PDB entry 7Y3N | X-ray diffraction, 2.97 A resolution | chains H and L of the 3 polymer chains in the assembly

== Chain H ==
Protein: Heavy chain of BIOLS56
Organism: Homo sapiens
Amino-acid sequence (237 residues; numbered 1 to 237; the number before each row is that of its first residue):
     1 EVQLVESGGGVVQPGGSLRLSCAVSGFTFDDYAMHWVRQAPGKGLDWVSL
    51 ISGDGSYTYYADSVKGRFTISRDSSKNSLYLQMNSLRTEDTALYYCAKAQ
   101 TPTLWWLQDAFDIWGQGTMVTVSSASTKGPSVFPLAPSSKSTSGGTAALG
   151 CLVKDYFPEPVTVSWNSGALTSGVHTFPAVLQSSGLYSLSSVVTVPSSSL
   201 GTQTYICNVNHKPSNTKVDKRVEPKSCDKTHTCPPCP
Unresolved in the structure: 140-143, 228-237
Disulfide bonds: Cys-22/Cys-96, Cys-151/Cys-207

== Chain L ==
Protein: Light chain of BIOLS56
Organism: Homo sapiens
Amino-acid sequence (215 residues; each row starts with the number of its first residue):
     1 DIQMTQSPSSLSASVGDRVTITCRASQSISNYLNWYQQKPGKAPKLLIYV
    51 ASSLQSGVPSRFSGSGSGTDFTLTISSLQPEDFATYYCQQSYSTPFTFGP
   101 GTKVDIKRTVAAPSVFIFPPSDEQLKSGTASVVCLLNNFYPREAKVQWKV
   151 DNALQSGNSQESVTEQDSKDSTYSLSSTLTLSKADYEKHKVYACEVTHQG
   201 LSSPVTKSFNRGECS
Disulfide bonds: Cys-23/Cys-88, Cys-134/Cys-194

== How chain H and chain L interact ==
Cross-chain cystine bridges: Cys-227(H)/Cys-214(L)
Residue-residue contacts (73; chain H residue first):
  His-35(H) / Phe-96(L)
  Gln-39(H) / Gln-38(L)  hydrogen bond
  Gln-39(H) / Tyr-87(L)
  Leu-45(H) / Pro-44(L)  hydrophobic
  Leu-45(H) / Tyr-87(L)  hydrophobic
  Leu-45(H) / Phe-98(L)
  Trp-47(H) / Pro-95(L)  hydrophobic
  Trp-47(H) / Phe-96(L)
  Leu-50(H) / Thr-94(L)
  Leu-50(H) / Phe-96(L)  hydrophobic
  Tyr-59(H) / Thr-94(L)
  Tyr-59(H) / Pro-95(L)
  Asp-62(H) / Asp-1(L)
  Tyr-95(H) / Gln-38(L)  hydrogen bond
  Tyr-95(H) / Ala-43(L)  hydrophobic
  Tyr-95(H) / Pro-44(L)
  Gln-100(H) / Tyr-49(L)
  Gln-100(H) / Gln-55(L)
  Trp-106(H) / Phe-96(L)
  Leu-107(H) / Ser-91(L)
  Leu-107(H) / Thr-94(L)
  Gln-108(H) / Tyr-32(L)  hydrogen bond
  Gln-108(H) / Ser-91(L)  hydrogen bond (backbone-backbone)
  Asp-109(H) / Asn-34(L)  hydrogen bond (backbone-side chain)
  Asp-109(H) / Ser-91(L)  hydrogen bond (backbone-side chain)
  Ala-110(H) / Asn-34(L)
  Ala-110(H) / Tyr-36(L)
  Ala-110(H) / Leu-46(L)  hydrophobic
  Phe-111(H) / Tyr-36(L)  hydrogen bond (backbone-side chain)
  Phe-111(H) / Leu-46(L)
  Asp-112(H) / Leu-46(L)
  Asp-112(H) / Gln-55(L)
  Trp-114(H) / Tyr-36(L)
  Trp-114(H) / Pro-44(L)
  Gly-115(H) / Ala-43(L)
  Gln-116(H) / Ala-43(L)  hydrogen bond (side chain-backbone)
  Val-132(H) / Glu-123(L)
  Phe-133(H) / Ser-121(L)
  Phe-133(H) / Glu-123(L)
  Phe-133(H) / Gln-124(L)
  Pro-134(H) / Ser-121(L)
  Pro-134(H) / Glu-123(L)
  Leu-135(H) / Phe-118(L)  hydrophobic
  Ala-136(H) / Phe-118(L)
  Ser-138(H) / Ser-215(L)  hydrogen bond
  Ser-139(H) / Ser-215(L)
  Ala-148(H) / Phe-116(L)  hydrophobic
  Ala-148(H) / Phe-118(L)
  Leu-152(H) / Ser-131(L)
  Lys-154(H) / Ser-131(L)
  His-175(H) / Asn-137(L)
  His-175(H) / Asn-138(L)  hydrogen bond
  His-175(H) / Asp-167(L)
  His-175(H) / Ser-174(L)  hydrogen bond
  Phe-177(H) / Leu-135(L)  hydrophobic
  Phe-177(H) / Ser-162(L)
  Phe-177(H) / Thr-164(L)
  Phe-177(H) / Ser-174(L)
  Phe-177(H) / Leu-175(L)
  Phe-177(H) / Ser-176(L)
  Pro-178(H) / Ser-162(L)  hydrogen bond (backbone-side chain)
  Pro-178(H) / Val-163(L)
  Val-180(H) / Gln-160(L)
  Val-180(H) / Glu-161(L)
  Leu-181(H) / Gln-160(L)  hydrogen bond (backbone-side chain)
  Gln-182(H) / Gln-160(L)
  Ser-190(H) / Ser-176(L)  hydrogen bond
  Val-192(H) / Leu-135(L)  hydrophobic
  Thr-194(H) / Asn-137(L)  hydrogen bond
  Lys-220(H) / Glu-123(L)
  Lys-225(H) / Ser-215(L)
  Cys-227(H) / Cys-214(L)  disulfide
  Cys-227(H) / Ser-215(L)
Interface residues without a listed pair, chain H (49 interface residues in all): Val-37, Lys-43, Gly-44, Asp-46, Ala-61, Leu-149, Thr-176, Ala-179
Interface residues without a listed pair, chain L (43 interface residues in all): Lys-42, Val-50, Gln-89, Tyr-92, Ser-93, Ser-127, Val-133

== Overview ==
The interface between chain H and chain L involves 49 residues on one side and 43 on the other, with 1
disulfide bond and 15 hydrogen bonds. Among the polar pairs are Gln-39(H)/Gln-38(L), Tyr-95(H)/Gln-38(L) and
Gln-108(H)/Tyr-32(L).
Chain H is Heavy chain of BIOLS56 and chain L is Light chain of BIOLS56, both from Homo sapiens; the
structure, Crystal structure of SARS-CoV receptor binding domain in complex with human antibody BIOLS56, was
determined by X-ray diffraction, deposited together with 7Y3O and 8HRD.
